6HIP - chains A and C; structure by X-ray diffraction, 1.20 A resolution.

== Chain A ==
Molecule: Splicing factor 45
Source organism: Homo sapiens
UniProtKB: Q96I25 (SPF45_HUMAN); residue numbers follow UniProt; this construct covers 301-401
Sequence (104 residues; row label = number of the first residue in the row):
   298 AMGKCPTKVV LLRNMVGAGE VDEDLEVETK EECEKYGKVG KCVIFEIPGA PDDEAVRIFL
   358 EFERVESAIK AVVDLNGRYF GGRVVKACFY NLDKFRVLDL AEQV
Construct notes: expression tag (298-300)
Bound ions: Na+: Glu325, Glu329
Curated features (UniProtKB/Swiss-Prot):
  - mutagenesis: Asp319 (D319A: Impairs interaction with SF1; has minor effect on interaction with SF3B1 and U2AF2; D319K: Abolishes interaction with SF3B1, SF1 and U2AF2. Abolishes regulation of alternative splicing), Arg375 (R375A: Impairs interaction with SF3B1, SF1 and U2AF2. Abolishes regulation of alternative splicing), Tyr376 (Y376A: Impairs interaction with SF3B1, SF1 and U2AF2. Abolishes regulation of alternative splicing), Phe377 (F377A: Impairs interaction with SF1 and U2AF2 and abolishes interaction with SF3B1. Abolishes regulation of alternative splicing)
Reported in the primary citation:
  - contacts within the chain: Glu329-Arg375 (salt bridge)

== Chain C ==
Molecule: HIV-1 Rev (41-49)
Source organism: Human immunodeficiency virus 1
Sequence (9 residues; numbered 41 to 49; the number before each row is that of its first residue):
    41 RRRRWRERQ
Reported in the primary citation:
  - mutagenesis - W45A: unchanged localization
  - mutagenesis - W45A: unchanged expression
  - mutagenesis - W45A: decreased binding to U2AF65

== Chain A / chain C interface ==
Pairs across the interface (33):
  Met312(A) with Trp45(C), hydrophobic
  Asp319(A) with Arg44(C), salt bridge
  Glu320(A) with Arg41(C), salt bridge
  Asp321(A) with Arg41(C), salt bridge; Arg42(C), hydrogen bond (side chain-backbone); Arg44(C)
  Leu322(A) with Arg44(C)
  Val324(A) with Arg41(C)
  Glu325(A) with Arg42(C); Arg43(C); Arg44(C), hydrogen bond (side chain-backbone); Trp45(C), hydrogen bond (side chain-backbone)
  Thr326(A) with Trp45(C), hydrogen bond
  Glu328(A) with Arg43(C), salt bridge
  Glu329(A) with Arg43(C), salt bridge; Trp45(C)
  Lys332(A) with Glu47(C), salt bridge
  Val370(A) with Arg48(C), hydrogen bond (backbone-side chain)
  Asp371(A) with Arg48(C), hydrogen bond (backbone-side chain)
  Leu372(A) with Trp45(C), hydrophobic
  Asn373(A) with Arg48(C), hydrogen bond (backbone-side chain)
  Arg375(A) with Trp45(C); Arg46(C), hydrogen bond (side chain-backbone); Glu47(C), salt bridge; Arg48(C)
  Tyr376(A) with Arg44(C); Trp45(C); Arg46(C), hydrogen bond (backbone-backbone)
  Phe377(A) with Arg44(C); Trp45(C)
  Gly378(A) with Arg44(C), hydrogen bond (backbone-backbone); Arg46(C), hydrogen bond (backbone-side chain)
  Val382(A) with Trp45(C), hydrophobic
Interface residues without a listed pair, chain A (24 interface residues in all): Leu309, Val313, Gly374, Gly379
From the paper, about this interface:
  - residue pairs: Arg375(A)-Trp45(C), Phe377(A)-Trp45(C) (pi stacking)
  - interface residues, chain A: Arg375(A), Tyr376(A), Phe377(A)
  - interface residues, chain C: Trp45(C)

== In short ==
The interface between chain A and chain C involves 24 residues on one side and 8 on the other; the contacts
include 11 hydrogen bonds and 7 salt bridges. Polar pairs include Asp319(A)-Arg44(C), Glu320(A)-Arg41(C) and
Asp321(A)-Arg41(C). The paper describes a contact between Arg375(A) and Trp45(C); pi stacking between
Phe377(A) and Trp45(C). From the paper: W45A of chain C reduces binding to U2AF65; interface residues
Arg375(A), Tyr376(A) and Trp45(C) among others.
Chain A is Splicing factor 45 (Homo sapiens) and chain C is HIV-1 Rev (41-49) (Human immunodeficiency virus
1); the structure, Structure of SPF45 UHM bound to HIV-1 Rev ULM, was determined by X-ray diffraction.
